6XZD - chains AP1 and BP1 of the 7 polymer chains in the assembly; structure by electron microscopy, 3.40 A resolution.

== Chain AP1 ==
Protein: Polymerase acidic protein
Source organism: Influenza C virus (strain C/Johannesburg/1/1966)
Notes: EC 3.1.-.-
UniProt: Q9IMP5 (PA_INCJH); residues 1-709 here = UniProt positions 1-709
Chain sequence (709 residues; each row starts with the number of its first residue):
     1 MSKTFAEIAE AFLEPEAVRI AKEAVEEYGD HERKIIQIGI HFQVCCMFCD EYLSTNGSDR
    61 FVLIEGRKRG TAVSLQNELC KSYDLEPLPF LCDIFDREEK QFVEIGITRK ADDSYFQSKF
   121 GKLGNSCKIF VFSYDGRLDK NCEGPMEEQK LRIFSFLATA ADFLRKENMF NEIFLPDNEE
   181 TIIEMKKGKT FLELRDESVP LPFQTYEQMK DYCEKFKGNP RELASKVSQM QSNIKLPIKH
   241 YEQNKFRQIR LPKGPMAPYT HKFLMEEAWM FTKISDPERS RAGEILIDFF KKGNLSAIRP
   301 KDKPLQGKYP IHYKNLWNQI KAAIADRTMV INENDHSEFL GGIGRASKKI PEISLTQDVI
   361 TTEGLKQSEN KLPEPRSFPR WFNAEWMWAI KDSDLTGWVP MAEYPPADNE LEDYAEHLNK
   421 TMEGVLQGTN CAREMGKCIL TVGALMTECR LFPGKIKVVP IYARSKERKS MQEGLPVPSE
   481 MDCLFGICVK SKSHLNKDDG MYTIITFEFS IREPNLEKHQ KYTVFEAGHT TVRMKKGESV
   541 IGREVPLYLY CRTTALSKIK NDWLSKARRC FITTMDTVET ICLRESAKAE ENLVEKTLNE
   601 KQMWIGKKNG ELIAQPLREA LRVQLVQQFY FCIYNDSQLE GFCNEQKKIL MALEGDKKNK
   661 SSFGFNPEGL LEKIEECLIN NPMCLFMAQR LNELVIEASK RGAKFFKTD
Unresolved in the structure: 1, 533-542, 708-709
Swiss-Prot annotation at these positions:
  - motif: Arg109 to Gly124 (Nuclear localization signal 1 (NLS1)), Lys166 to Ser228 (Nuclear localization signal 2 (NLS2))
  - binding site (Mn(2+)): His41, Glu65, Asp93, Glu104, Ile105

== Chain BP1 ==
Protein: RNA-directed RNA polymerase catalytic subunit
Source organism: Influenza C virus (strain C/Johannesburg/1/1966)
Notes: EC 2.7.7.48
UniProt: Q9IMP4 (RDRP_INCJH); numbering as in UniProt (aligned over 1-754)
Chain sequence (754 residues; each row starts with the number of its first residue):
     1 MEINPYLMFL NNDVTSLIST TYPYTGPPPM SHGSSTKYTL ETIKRTYDYS RTSVEKTSKV
    61 FNIPRRKFCN CLEDKDELVK PTGNVDISSL LGLAEMMEKR MGEGFFKHCV MEAETEILKM
   121 HFSRLTEGRQ TYDWTSERNM PAATALQLTV DAIKETEGPF KGTTMLEYCN KMIEMLDWKE
   181 IKFKKVKTVV RREKDKRSGK EIKTKVPVMG IDSIKHDEFL IRALTINTMA KDGERGKLQR
   241 RAIATPGMIV RPFSKIVETV AQKICEKLKE SGLPVGGNEK KAKLKTTVTS LNARMNSDQF
   301 AVNITGDNSK WNECQQPEAY LALLAYITKD SSDLMKDLCS VAPVLFCNKF VKLGQGIRLS
   361 NKRKTKEVII KAEKMGKYKN LMREEYKNLF EPLEKYIQKD VCFLPGGMLM GMFNMLSTVL
   421 GVSTLCYMDE ELKAKGCFWT GLQSSDDFVL FAVASNWSNI HWTIRRFNAV CKLIGINMSL
   481 EKSYGSLPEL FEFTSMFFDG EFVSNLAMEL PAFTTAGVNE GVDFTAAMSI IKTNMINNSL
   541 SPSTALMALR ICLQEFRATY RVHPWDSRVK GGRMKIINEF IKTIENKDGL LIADGGKLMN
   601 NISTLHIPEE VLKFEKMDEQ YRNRVFNPKN PFTNFDKTID IFRAHGPIRV EENEAVVSTH
   661 SFRTRANRTL LNTDMRAMMA EEKRYQMVCD MFKSVFESAD INPPIGAMSI GEAIEEKLLE
   721 RAKMKRDIGA IEDSEYEEIK DIIRDAKKAR LESR
Unresolved in the structure: 31-34, 187-210, 638-651
Swiss-Prot annotation at these positions:
  - region: Arg251 to Glu258 (Promoter-binding site)
  - motif (Nuclear localization signal): Val189 to Arg197, Lys205 to Glu218

== How chain AP1 and chain BP1 interact ==
Residue-residue contacts - 251 pairs, chain AP1 then chain BP1:
  Lys3(AP1) - Met111(BP1)
  Lys3(AP1) - Glu112(BP1)
  Lys3(AP1) - Thr115(BP1)
  Thr4(AP1) - Met111(BP1)
  Thr4(AP1) - Thr115(BP1)
  Phe5(AP1) - Thr115(BP1)
  Phe5(AP1) - Leu118(BP1)  hydrophobic
  Ile8(AP1) - Lys119(BP1)
  His31(AP1) - Glu114(BP1)  salt bridge
  Glu32(AP1) - Met111(BP1)
  Asp135(AP1) - Ala707(BP1)
  Glu167(AP1) - Lys119(BP1)
  Asn168(AP1) - Lys119(BP1)
  Asn168(AP1) - His121(BP1)
  Asn168(AP1) - Thr163(BP1)
  Asn171(AP1) - Thr163(BP1)
  Glu184(AP1) - Asn170(BP1)
  Met185(AP1) - Asn170(BP1)
  Met185(AP1) - Ile173(BP1)  hydrophobic
  Met185(AP1) - Leu334(BP1)
  Met185(AP1) - Asp337(BP1)
  Met185(AP1) - Val341(BP1)  hydrophobic
  Lys186(AP1) - Asn170(BP1)  hydrogen bond (backbone-side chain)
  Lys186(AP1) - Ile173(BP1)
  Lys186(AP1) - Glu174(BP1)  salt bridge
  Lys187(AP1) - Asp337(BP1)  salt bridge
  Gly188(AP1) - Ile173(BP1)
  Gly188(AP1) - Asp177(BP1)
  Lys189(AP1) - Asp177(BP1)  hydrogen bond (backbone-side chain)
  Thr190(AP1) - Leu176(BP1)  hydrogen bond (side chain-backbone)
  Thr190(AP1) - Asp177(BP1)  hydrogen bond
  Thr190(AP1) - His216(BP1)
  Phe191(AP1) - Val341(BP1)  hydrophobic
  Phe191(AP1) - Val344(BP1)  hydrophobic
  Glu193(AP1) - Val60(BP1)
  Leu194(AP1) - Val60(BP1)  hydrophobic
  Leu194(AP1) - Asn348(BP1)
  Arg195(AP1) - Ser340(BP1)
  Arg195(AP1) - Val344(BP1)
  Glu197(AP1) - Ser58(BP1)  hydrogen bond
  Glu197(AP1) - Val60(BP1)
  Glu197(AP1) - Arg65(BP1)  salt bridge
  Ser198(AP1) - Glu318(BP1)
  Ser198(AP1) - Cys347(BP1)
  Ser198(AP1) - Asn348(BP1)  hydrogen bond
  Val199(AP1) - Lys67(BP1)
  Leu201(AP1) - Lys67(BP1)
  Leu201(AP1) - Cys69(BP1)
  Leu201(AP1) - Cys71(BP1)  hydrophobic
  Phe203(AP1) - Ile87(BP1)  hydrophobic
  Tyr206(AP1) - Ala325(BP1)
  Met209(AP1) - Leu321(BP1)  hydrophobic
  Cys213(AP1) - Ala322(BP1)
  Cys213(AP1) - Tyr326(BP1)
  Glu214(AP1) - Lys329(BP1)
  Glu214(AP1) - Lys336(BP1)  salt bridge
  Phe216(AP1) - Ser88(BP1)
  Phe216(AP1) - Leu91(BP1)  hydrophobic
  Phe216(AP1) - Gly92(BP1)
  Phe216(AP1) - Glu95(BP1)
  Lys217(AP1) - Glu95(BP1)
  Gly218(AP1) - Glu95(BP1)  hydrogen bond (backbone-side chain)
  Arg221(AP1) - Asp429(BP1)  salt bridge
  Arg221(AP1) - Glu430(BP1)
  Leu223(AP1) - Ser89(BP1)
  Leu223(AP1) - Tyr427(BP1)  hydrophobic
  Ala224(AP1) - Asp429(BP1)
  Lys226(AP1) - Asp86(BP1)
  Lys226(AP1) - Ser89(BP1)
  Val227(AP1) - Arg466(BP1)
  Val227(AP1) - Ala469(BP1)
  Val227(AP1) - Leu473(BP1)  hydrophobic
  Ser228(AP1) - Glu431(BP1)
  Ser228(AP1) - Arg466(BP1)  hydrogen bond
  Met230(AP1) - Leu78(BP1)  hydrophobic
  Met230(AP1) - Lys472(BP1)
  Met230(AP1) - Leu473(BP1)  hydrophobic
  Gln231(AP1) - Trp462(BP1)  hydrogen bond (side chain-backbone)
  Gln231(AP1) - Arg465(BP1)
  Gln231(AP1) - Arg466(BP1)
  Gln231(AP1) - Ala469(BP1)
  Asn233(AP1) - Leu78(BP1)
  Ile234(AP1) - Leu78(BP1)  hydrophobic
  Ile234(AP1) - Asn468(BP1)
  Ile234(AP1) - Lys472(BP1)
  Leu236(AP1) - Arg465(BP1)  hydrogen bond (backbone-side chain)
  Leu236(AP1) - Leu480(BP1)  hydrophobic
  His240(AP1) - Trp457(BP1)
  His240(AP1) - His461(BP1)
  Pro277(AP1) - Arg568(BP1)
  Ser347(AP1) - Lys364(BP1)  hydrogen bond (side chain-backbone)
  Ser347(AP1) - Thr365(BP1)
  Ser347(AP1) - Glu367(BP1)  hydrogen bond
  Lys348(AP1) - Thr365(BP1)  hydrogen bond (backbone-backbone)
  Lys348(AP1) - Lys366(BP1)
  Lys348(AP1) - Glu367(BP1)  hydrogen bond (backbone-backbone)
  Lys349(AP1) - Glu367(BP1)
  Ile350(AP1) - Glu367(BP1)  hydrogen bond (backbone-backbone)
  Ile350(AP1) - Val368(BP1)
  Glu352(AP1) - Lys374(BP1)
  Glu352(AP1) - Tyr378(BP1)  hydrogen bond
  Leu355(AP1) - Tyr378(BP1)
  Ile360(AP1) - Leu381(BP1)  hydrophobic
  Glu363(AP1) - Lys366(BP1)  salt bridge
  Gly364(AP1) - Ser360(BP1)
  Gly364(AP1) - Asn361(BP1)
  Leu365(AP1) - Leu359(BP1)
  Leu365(AP1) - Ser360(BP1)
  Leu365(AP1) - Asn361(BP1)
  Lys366(AP1) - Leu359(BP1)
  Lys366(AP1) - Ser360(BP1)  hydrogen bond (backbone-backbone)
  Lys366(AP1) - Lys362(BP1)
  Gln367(AP1) - Ile357(BP1)
  Gln367(AP1) - Arg358(BP1)
  Gln367(AP1) - Leu381(BP1)  hydrogen bond (backbone-backbone)
  Gln367(AP1) - Met382(BP1)
  Gln367(AP1) - Arg383(BP1)  hydrogen bond (side chain-backbone)
  Gln367(AP1) - Tyr386(BP1)
  Ser368(AP1) - Arg358(BP1)
  Ser368(AP1) - Ser360(BP1)
  Glu369(AP1) - Arg383(BP1)
  Asn370(AP1) - Arg383(BP1)  hydrogen bond
  Asn383(AP1) - Met1(BP1)  hydrogen bond (side chain-backbone)
  Asn383(AP1) - Glu2(BP1)
  Asn383(AP1) - Ile3(BP1)  hydrogen bond (side chain-backbone)
  Trp386(AP1) - Ile3(BP1)
  Met387(AP1) - Met1(BP1)
  Met387(AP1) - Ile3(BP1)  hydrophobic
  Met401(AP1) - Met547(BP1)  hydrophobic
  Met401(AP1) - Arg550(BP1)
  Met401(AP1) - Ile551(BP1)  hydrophobic
  Met401(AP1) - Gln554(BP1)
  Ala402(AP1) - Arg550(BP1)  hydrogen bond (backbone-side chain)
  Ala402(AP1) - Gln554(BP1)  hydrogen bond (backbone-side chain)
  Glu403(AP1) - Arg550(BP1)
  Glu403(AP1) - Arg557(BP1)  salt bridge
  Glu403(AP1) - Lys597(BP1)
  Glu403(AP1) - Leu598(BP1)  hydrogen bond (side chain-backbone)
  Tyr404(AP1) - Arg550(BP1)  hydrogen bond
  Pro405(AP1) - Leu598(BP1)
  Pro405(AP1) - Asn600(BP1)
  Pro405(AP1) - Asn601(BP1)
  Pro406(AP1) - Leu598(BP1)
  Pro406(AP1) - Met599(BP1)  hydrophobic
  Pro406(AP1) - Asn601(BP1)  hydrogen bond (backbone-side chain)
  Asn409(AP1) - Ser603(BP1)
  Leu411(AP1) - Pro542(BP1)  hydrophobic
  Glu412(AP1) - Asn601(BP1)  hydrogen bond
  Glu412(AP1) - Ile602(BP1)
  Glu412(AP1) - Ser603(BP1)  hydrogen bond
  Ala415(AP1) - Ser543(BP1)  hydrogen bond (backbone-side chain)
  Ala415(AP1) - Leu546(BP1)  hydrophobic
  Glu416(AP1) - Leu546(BP1)
  Leu418(AP1) - Ser543(BP1)
  Asn419(AP1) - Ser543(BP1)
  Asn419(AP1) - Met547(BP1)
  Asn419(AP1) - Arg550(BP1)
  Glu423(AP1) - Arg550(BP1)  salt bridge
  Asp499(AP1) - Met30(BP1)
  Ile559(AP1) - Pro27(BP1)  hydrophobic
  Ile559(AP1) - Met30(BP1)  hydrophobic
  Trp563(AP1) - Tyr24(BP1)
  Trp563(AP1) - Thr25(BP1)
  Trp563(AP1) - Gly26(BP1)
  Trp563(AP1) - Pro27(BP1)
  Lys566(AP1) - Glu555(BP1)
  Arg568(AP1) - Ile551(BP1)
  Arg568(AP1) - Gln554(BP1)
  Arg568(AP1) - Glu555(BP1)  salt bridge
  Arg569(AP1) - Thr25(BP1)
  Arg569(AP1) - Thr514(BP1)
  Cys570(AP1) - Thr25(BP1)
  Ile572(AP1) - Thr544(BP1)
  Thr573(AP1) - Leu510(BP1)
  Met575(AP1) - Ser543(BP1)
  Met575(AP1) - Thr544(BP1)
  Met575(AP1) - Met547(BP1)  hydrophobic
  Asp576(AP1) - Leu506(BP1)
  Asp576(AP1) - Thr544(BP1)
  Thr577(AP1) - Thr20(BP1)
  Glu579(AP1) - Ser541(BP1)
  Glu579(AP1) - Pro542(BP1)
  Glu579(AP1) - Ser543(BP1)  hydrogen bond (side chain-backbone)
  Glu579(AP1) - Thr544(BP1)  hydrogen bond
  Leu583(AP1) - Ser541(BP1)
  Arg584(AP1) - Glu501(BP1)  salt bridge
  Lys601(AP1) - Asn12(BP1)
  Met603(AP1) - Met8(BP1)  hydrophobic
  Met603(AP1) - Asn12(BP1)
  Trp604(AP1) - Leu7(BP1)
  Trp604(AP1) - Asn11(BP1)
  Ile605(AP1) - Ile3(BP1)
  Ile605(AP1) - Asn4(BP1)  hydrogen bond (backbone-backbone)
  Gly606(AP1) - Glu2(BP1)
  Gly606(AP1) - Leu7(BP1)
  Lys607(AP1) - Met1(BP1)
  Lys607(AP1) - Glu2(BP1)  hydrogen bond (backbone-backbone)
  Gln624(AP1) - Met8(BP1)
  Gln624(AP1) - Thr20(BP1)
  Gln628(AP1) - Thr20(BP1)  hydrogen bond (side chain-backbone)
  Gln628(AP1) - Thr25(BP1)
  Phe631(AP1) - Thr20(BP1)
  Phe631(AP1) - Thr21(BP1)
  Phe631(AP1) - Pro23(BP1)  hydrophobic
  Cys632(AP1) - Thr25(BP1)  hydrogen bond (side chain-backbone)
  Asn635(AP1) - Pro23(BP1)  hydrogen bond (side chain-backbone)
  Asn635(AP1) - Gly26(BP1)
  Asn635(AP1) - Pro27(BP1)
  Ser637(AP1) - Pro29(BP1)
  Glu640(AP1) - Arg235(BP1)  salt bridge
  Cys643(AP1) - Thr21(BP1)
  Cys643(AP1) - Pro23(BP1)
  Asn644(AP1) - Leu238(BP1)
  Gln646(AP1) - Tyr6(BP1)  hydrogen bond
  Gln646(AP1) - Thr21(BP1)
  Lys647(AP1) - Thr21(BP1)  hydrogen bond
  Lys647(AP1) - Tyr22(BP1)
  Leu650(AP1) - Phe9(BP1)  hydrophobic
  Leu650(AP1) - Val14(BP1)  hydrophobic
  Met651(AP1) - Tyr484(BP1)
  Met651(AP1) - Leu490(BP1)  hydrophobic
  Met651(AP1) - Phe497(BP1)  hydrophobic
  Glu654(AP1) - Val14(BP1)
  Glu654(AP1) - Thr15(BP1)
  Glu654(AP1) - Leu490(BP1)
  Lys657(AP1) - Phe9(BP1)  hydrogen bond (side chain-backbone)
  Lys657(AP1) - Leu10(BP1)  hydrogen bond (side chain-backbone)
  Lys657(AP1) - Asn12(BP1)  hydrogen bond (side chain-backbone)
  Lys660(AP1) - Ser486(BP1)
  Lys660(AP1) - Leu487(BP1)
  Ser661(AP1) - Trp457(BP1)
  Ser661(AP1) - Leu487(BP1)
  Ser662(AP1) - Gly485(BP1)
  Phe663(AP1) - Val302(BP1)  hydrophobic
  Phe663(AP1) - Gly485(BP1)  hydrogen bond (backbone-backbone)
  Phe663(AP1) - Ser486(BP1)
  Phe665(AP1) - Leu480(BP1)
  Phe665(AP1) - Ser483(BP1)
  Asn666(AP1) - Leu480(BP1)  hydrogen bond (backbone-backbone)
  Asn666(AP1) - Glu481(BP1)
  Gly669(AP1) - Glu481(BP1)
  Leu670(AP1) - Glu481(BP1)
  Lys673(AP1) - Glu481(BP1)  salt bridge
  Met687(AP1) - Pro5(BP1)  hydrophobic
  Met687(AP1) - Tyr6(BP1)  hydrophobic
  Arg690(AP1) - Ile3(BP1)  hydrogen bond (side chain-backbone)
  Arg690(AP1) - Asn4(BP1)  hydrogen bond (backbone-side chain)
  Leu691(AP1) - Tyr6(BP1)  hydrophobic
  Leu694(AP1) - Tyr6(BP1)
  Leu694(AP1) - Leu10(BP1)  hydrophobic
  Ala698(AP1) - Leu10(BP1)  hydrophobic
Interface residues without a listed pair, chain AP1 (171 interface residues in all): Ser2, Arg33, Asp162, Arg165, Met169, Ile173, Phe174, Ile183, Pro200, Pro202, Tyr212, Glu222, Pro237, Ile238, Tyr241, Arg281, Pro400, Ala407, Tyr414, Thr447, Arg450, Ser565, Phe571, Thr580, Gln602, Lys608, Leu612, Ile613, Val623, Gln627, Asp636, Leu639, Gly641, Phe642, Glu645, Lys648, Gly655, Lys658, Asn659, Phe686, Glu693, Glu697, Arg701
Interface residues without a listed pair, chain BP1 (166 interface residues in all): Asp13, Ser16, Leu17, Ile18, Ser19, Pro28, Lys59, Phe61, Asn70, Leu72, Val79, Met96, Met120, Thr164, Leu166, Leu220, Ile304, Ser332, Leu338, Lys377, Ile464, Val470, Met478, Lys482, Glu489, Pro511, Ala548, Leu553, Arg561, Lys570, Gly571, Arg665, Ile705, Gly706

== In short ==
171 residues of chain AP1 and 166 residues of chain BP1 are in contact; the contacts include 46 hydrogen bonds
and 13 salt bridges. Polar pairs include His31(AP1)-Glu114(BP1), Lys186(AP1)-Glu174(BP1) and
Lys187(AP1)-Asp337(BP1). From UniProt: 5 Mn2+-binding residues on chain AP1.
Here chain AP1 is Polymerase acidic protein and chain BP1 is RNA-directed RNA polymerase catalytic subunit,
both from Influenza C virus (strain C/Johannesburg/1/1966). Entry 6XZD (Influenza C virus polymerase complex
without chicken ANP32A - Subclass 2) was determined by electron microscopy together with 6XZG, 6XZP, 6XZQ,
6XZR and 6Y0C from the same study.
